Entry 6YAI (electron microscopy, 9.20 A resolution (very low resolution: no residue pairs are listed; an interface is given only as per-side residue counts)); this record covers chains F and M of the 14 polymer chains in the assembly.

Chain F:
Protein: AP-2 complex subunit beta
Source organism: Homo sapiens
Reference sequence: P63010 (AP2B1_HUMAN), isoform P63010-2; residues 705-937 here correspond to UniProt positions 719-951 (UniProt number = residue number + 14)
Chain sequence (233 residues; each row starts with the number of its first residue):
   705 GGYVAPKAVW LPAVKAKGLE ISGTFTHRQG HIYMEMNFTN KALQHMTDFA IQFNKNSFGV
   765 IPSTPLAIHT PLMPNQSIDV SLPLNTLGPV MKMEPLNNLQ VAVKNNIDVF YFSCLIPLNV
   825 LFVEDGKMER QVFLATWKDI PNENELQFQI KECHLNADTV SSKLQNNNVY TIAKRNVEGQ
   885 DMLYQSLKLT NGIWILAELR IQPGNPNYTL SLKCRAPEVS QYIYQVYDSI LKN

Chain M:
Protein: Clathrin heavy chain
Source organism: Sus scrofa
Reference sequence: C0MHR2 (C0MHR2_PIG); residues 1-1630 here = UniProt positions 1-1630
Chain sequence (1630 residues; each row starts with the number of its first residue):
     1 MAQILPIRFQ EHLQLQNLGI NPANIGFSTL TMESDKFICI REKVGEQAQV VIIDMNDPSN
    61 PIRRPISADS AIMNPASKVI ALKAGKTLQI FNIEMKSKMK AHTMTDDVTF WKWISLNTVA
   121 LVTDNAVYHW SMEGESQPVK MFDRHSSLAG CQIINYRTDA KQKWLLLTGI SAQQNRVVGA
   181 MQLYSVDRKV SQPIEGHAAS FAQFKMEGNA EESTLFCFAV RGQAGGKLHI IEVGTPPTGN
   241 QPFPKKAVDV FFPPEAQNDF PVAMQISEKH DVVFLITKYG YIHLYDLETG TCIYMNRISG
   301 ETIFVTAPHE ATAGIIGVNR KGQVLSVCVE EENIIPYITN VLQNPDLALR MAVRNNLAGA
   361 EELFARKFNA LFAQGNYSEA AKVAANAPKG ILRTPDTIRR FQSVPAQPGQ TSPLLQYFGI
   421 LLDQGQLNKY ESLELCRPVL QQGRKQLLEK WLKEDKLECS EELGDLVKSV DPTLALSVYL
   481 RANVPNKVIQ CFAETGQVQK IVLYAKKVGY TPDWIFLLRN VMRISPDQGQ QFAQMLVQDE
   541 EPLADITQIV DVFMEYNLIQ QCTAFLLDAL KNNRPSEGPL QTRLLEMNLM HAPQVADAIL
   601 GNQMFTHYDR AHIAQLCEKA GLLQRALEHF TDLYDIKRAV VHTHLLNPEW LVNYFGSLSV
   661 EDSLECLRAM LSANIRQNLQ ICVQVASKYH EQLSTQSLIE LFESFKSFEG LFYFLGSIVN
   721 FSQDPDVHFK YIQAACKTGQ IKEVERICRE SNCYDPERVK NFLKEAKLTD QLPLIIVCDR
   781 FDFVHDLVLY LYRNNLQKYI EIYVQKVNPS RLPVVIGGLL DVDCSEDVIK NLILVVRGQF
   841 STDELVAEVE KRNRLKLLLP WLEARIHEGC EEPATHNALA KIYIDSNNNP ERFLRENPYY
   901 DSRVVGKYCE KRDPHLACVA YERGQCDLEL INVCNENSLF KSLSRYLVRR KDPELWGSVL
   961 LESNPYRRPL IDQVVQTALS ETQDPEEVSV TVKAFMTADL PNELIELLEK IVLDNSVFSE
  1021 HRNLQNLLIL TAIKADRTRV MEYINRLDNY DAPDIANIAI SNELFEEAFA IFRKFDVNTS
  1081 AVQVLIEHIG NLDRAYEFAE RCNEPAVWSQ LAKAQLQKGM VKEAIDSYIK ADDPSSYMEV
  1141 VQAANTSGNW EELVKYLQMA RKKARESYVE TELIFALAKT NRLAELEEFI NGPNNAHIQQ
  1201 VGDRCYDEKM YDAAKLLYNN VSNFGRLAST LVHLGEYQAA VDGARKANST RTWKEVCFAC
  1261 VDGKEFRLAQ MCGLHIVVHA DELEELINYY QDRGYFEELI TMLEAALGLE RAHMGMFTEL
  1321 AILYSKFKPQ KMREHLELFW SRVNIPKVLR AAEQAHLWAE LVFLYDKYEE YDNAIITMMN
  1381 HPTDAWKEGQ FKDIITKVAN VELYYRAIQF YLEFKPLLLN DLLMVLSPRL DHTRAVNYFS
  1441 KVKQLPLVKP YLRSVQNHNN KSVNESLNNL FITEEDYQAL RTSIDAYDNF DNISLAQRLE
  1501 KHELIEFRRI AAYLFKGNNR WKQSVELCKK DSLYKDAMQY ASESKDTELA EELLQWFLQE
  1561 EKRECFGACL FTCYDLLRPD VVLETAWRHN IMDFAMPYFI QVMKEYLTKV DKLDASESLR
  1621 KEEEQATETQ
Unresolved in the structure: 1-557, 1076-1630

Chain F / chain M interface:
At this resolution (9 A) residue pairs are not listed: 10 residues of chain F and 7 of chain M lie at the interface.

Summary:
10 residues of chain F face 7 of chain M across their interface.
Here chain F is AP-2 complex subunit beta (Homo sapiens) and chain M is Clathrin heavy chain (Sus scrofa).
Entry 6YAI (Clathrin with bound beta2 appendage of AP2) was determined by electron microscopy.
